PDB entry 8QYY | electron microscopy, 2.56 A resolution | chains B and F of the 7 polymer chains in the assembly

Chain B:
Name: Anti-phage defense ZorAB system ZorA
From: Escherichia coli
Reference sequence: A0A0V7WZR2 (A0A0V7WZR2_ECOLX); residue numbers follow UniProt; this construct covers 1-434
Sequence (434 residues; each row starts with the number of its first residue):
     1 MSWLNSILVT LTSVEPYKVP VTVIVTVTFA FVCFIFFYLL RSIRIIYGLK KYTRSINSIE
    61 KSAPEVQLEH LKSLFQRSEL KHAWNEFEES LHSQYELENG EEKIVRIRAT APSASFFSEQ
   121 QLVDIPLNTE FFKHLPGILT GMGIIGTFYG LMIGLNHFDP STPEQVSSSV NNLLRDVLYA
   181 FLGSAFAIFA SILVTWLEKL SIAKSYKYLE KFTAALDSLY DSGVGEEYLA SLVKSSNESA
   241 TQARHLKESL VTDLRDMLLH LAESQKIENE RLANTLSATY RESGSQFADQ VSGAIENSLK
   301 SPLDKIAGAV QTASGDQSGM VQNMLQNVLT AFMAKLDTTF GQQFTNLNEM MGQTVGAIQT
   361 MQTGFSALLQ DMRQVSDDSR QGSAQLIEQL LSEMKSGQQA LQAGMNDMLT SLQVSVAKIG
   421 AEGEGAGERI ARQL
Disordered / not traced: 246-434
Metal / ion sites: Ca2+ site 1: E86, E89 (shared with 2 residues of chain C); Ca2+ site 2: D217, Y220 (shared with 2 residues of chain A)
Reported in the primary citation:
  - mutagenesis - L250G/L254G/L258G/L261G, L250N/L254N/L258N/L261N: decreased stability in response to TMD domain

Chain F:
Name: Membrane protein
From: Escherichia coli
Reference sequence: A0A0V7WZP0 (A0A0V7WZP0_ECOLX); numbering as in UniProt (aligned over 1-246)
Sequence (246 residues; numbered 1 to 246; the number before each row is that of its first residue):
     1 MFGNAFGVKK RRSDEAEKPF WISYADLMTA MMVLFLVVMV ASLSSVTQRI QRAEQGEKAR
    61 GQDISRLCER LELHARNVNK NIVVDCHDNR ISFGEAGRFA HNQFFLNAEG QKALQDVVPL
   121 VLEASNSEEG KKWFKQIVIE GFTDTDGSYL YNLHLSLQRS EWVMCSLLDS RSPLQKNISA
   181 EQQLQIRKLF LAGGVSFNNA KESKEASRRV ELRMQFFGLK DKRDKADEVD FPPVVNKEVC
   241 QLVMPL
Disulfides: C68-C86, C165-C240
Reported in the primary citation:
  - mutagenesis - D26N: abolished localization to ZorD
  - mutagenesis - Y151A/N152A/L155A/R159A: decreased stability

How chain B and chain F interact:
Pairs across the interface (8; chain B residue first):
  T110(B) - A5(F)
  T110(B) - F6(F)
  A111(B) - F6(F)
  P112(B) - A5(F)
  P112(B) - F6(F)
  V166(B) - L43(F)  hydrophobic
  V170(B) - L43(F)  hydrophobic
  S222(B) - F6(F)
Also at the interface, not in a pair above, chain B (9 interface residues in all): A109, L174, F181
Also at the interface, not in a pair above, chain F (6 interface residues in all): M32, L36, M39

Overview:
Chain B and chain F form an interface of 9 and 6 residues respectively. D217(B) and Y220(B) coordinate Ca2+
site 2. E86(B) and E89(B) coordinate Ca2+ site 1. From the paper: L250G/L254G/L258G/L261G and
L250N/L254N/L258N/L261N of chain B reduce stability in response to TMD domain; D26N of chain F abolishes
localization to ZorD.
Chain B is Anti-phage defense ZorAB system ZorA and chain F is Membrane protein, both from Escherichia coli;
the structure, Zorya anti-bacteriophage defense system ZorAB, ZorA delta_435-729, ZorA tail tip deletion, was
determined by electron microscopy together with 8QYD, 8QYH and 8QYK from the same study.
